6PTO - chains X and Y of the 36 polymer chains in the assembly; structure by electron microscopy, 7.00 A resolution (low resolution: residue-level contacts below are approximate; hydrogen-bond / salt-bridge calls are withheld).

[Chain X (and Y)]
Molecule: DNA polymerase alpha-binding protein
From: Saccharomyces cerevisiae
Notes: chain Y of this document is another copy of the same molecule, construct and numbering; everything in this record applies to it too
UniProtKB: Q01454 (CTF4_YEAST); residue numbers follow UniProt; this construct covers 1-927
Amino-acid sequence (927 residues; row label = number of the first residue in the row):
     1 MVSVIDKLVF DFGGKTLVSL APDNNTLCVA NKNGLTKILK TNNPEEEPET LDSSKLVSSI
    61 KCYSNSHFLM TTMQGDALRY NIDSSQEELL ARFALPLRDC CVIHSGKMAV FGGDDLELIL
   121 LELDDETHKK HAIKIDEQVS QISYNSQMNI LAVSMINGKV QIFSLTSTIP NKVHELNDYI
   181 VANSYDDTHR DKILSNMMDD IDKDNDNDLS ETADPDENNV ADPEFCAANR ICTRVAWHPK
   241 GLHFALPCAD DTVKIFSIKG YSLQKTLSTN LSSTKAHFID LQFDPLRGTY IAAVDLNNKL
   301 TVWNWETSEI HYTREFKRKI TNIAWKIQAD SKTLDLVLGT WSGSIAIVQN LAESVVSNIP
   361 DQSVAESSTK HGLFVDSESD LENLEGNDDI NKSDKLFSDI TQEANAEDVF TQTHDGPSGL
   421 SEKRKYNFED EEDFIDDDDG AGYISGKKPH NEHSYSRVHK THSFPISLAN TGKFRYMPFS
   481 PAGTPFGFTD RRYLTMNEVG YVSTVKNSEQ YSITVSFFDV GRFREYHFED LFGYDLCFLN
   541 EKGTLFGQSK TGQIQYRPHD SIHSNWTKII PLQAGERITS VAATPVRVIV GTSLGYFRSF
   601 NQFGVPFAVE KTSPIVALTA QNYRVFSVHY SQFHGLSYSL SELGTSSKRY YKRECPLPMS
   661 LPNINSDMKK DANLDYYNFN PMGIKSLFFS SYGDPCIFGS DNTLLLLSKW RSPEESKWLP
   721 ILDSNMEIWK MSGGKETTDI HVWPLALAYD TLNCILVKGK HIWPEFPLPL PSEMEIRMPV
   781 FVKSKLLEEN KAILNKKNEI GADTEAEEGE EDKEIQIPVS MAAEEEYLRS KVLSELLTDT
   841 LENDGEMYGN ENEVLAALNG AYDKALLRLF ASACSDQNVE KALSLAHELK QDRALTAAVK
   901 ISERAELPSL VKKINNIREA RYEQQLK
Not modelled in the structure: 1-473, 664-670, 791-813 (chain Y: 1-473, 791-813)
Curated features (UniProtKB/Swiss-Prot):
  - modified residue: Ser377 (Phosphoserine), Ser379 (Phosphoserine), Ser398 (Phosphoserine), Thr401 (Phosphothreonine), Thr411 (Phosphothreonine), Ser463 (Phosphoserine)

[Interface between chain X and chain Y]
Contacting residue pairs (43):
  Ile562(X) with Glu880(Y)
  His563(X) with Glu880(Y)
  Ile569(X) with Lys785(Y)
  Pro571(X) with Phe781(Y)
  Arg598(X) with Val780(Y)
  Phe603(X) with Glu880(Y); Lys881(Y); Ser884(Y)
  Val605(X) with Leu885(Y)
  Pro606(X) with Glu824(Y); Tyr827(Y); Leu828(Y)
  Phe607(X) with Leu828(Y); Lys831(Y)
  Val609(X) with Leu719(Y); Pro720(Y)
  Glu610(X) with Lys717(Y); Trp718(Y); Leu719(Y); Pro720(Y)
  Lys611(X) with Pro658(Y); Leu705(Y); Trp718(Y); Pro720(Y)
  Thr612(X) with Pro658(Y)
  Ser613(X) with Pro658(Y)
  Phe633(X) with His634(Y); Gly635(Y); Leu636(Y); Met659(Y); Leu661(Y)
  His634(X) with Gly635(Y); Leu636(Y); Leu657(Y)
  Lys648(X) with Lys717(Y)
  Tyr650(X) with Glu714(Y); Glu715(Y); Lys717(Y)
  Arg653(X) with Lys652(Y); Cys655(Y); Pro713(Y); Glu714(Y)
  Glu654(X) with Pro656(Y)
Also at the interface, not in a pair above, chain X (26 interface residues in all): Lys568, Gln573, Asn601, Ala608, Gln632, Arg649
Also at the interface, not in a pair above, chain Y (38 interface residues in all): Tyr630, Tyr638, Lys709, Ser716, Asp723, Met778, Pro779, Glu835, Glu888

[Summary]
26 residues of chain X and 38 residues of chain Y are in contact.
Both chains are DNA polymerase alpha-binding protein (Saccharomyces cerevisiae). Entry 6PTO (Structure of Ctf4
trimer in complex with three CMG helicases) was determined by electron microscopy together with 6PTJ and 6PTN
from the same study.
